PDB entry 8IXE | electron microscopy, 4.40 A resolution (low resolution: residue-level contacts below are approximate; hydrogen-bond / salt-bridge calls are withheld) | chains H and W of the 12 polymer chains in the assembly

Chain H:
Protein: Tubulin alpha-1C chain
Organism: Mus musculus
Notes: EC 3.6.5.-
Reference sequence: P68373 (TBA1C_MOUSE); the construct has insertions or renumbered stretches relative to UniProt, so the offset changes along the chain: 1-42 = UniProt 1-42; 49-455 = UniProt 43-449
Amino-acid sequence (455 residues; row label = number of the first residue in the row):
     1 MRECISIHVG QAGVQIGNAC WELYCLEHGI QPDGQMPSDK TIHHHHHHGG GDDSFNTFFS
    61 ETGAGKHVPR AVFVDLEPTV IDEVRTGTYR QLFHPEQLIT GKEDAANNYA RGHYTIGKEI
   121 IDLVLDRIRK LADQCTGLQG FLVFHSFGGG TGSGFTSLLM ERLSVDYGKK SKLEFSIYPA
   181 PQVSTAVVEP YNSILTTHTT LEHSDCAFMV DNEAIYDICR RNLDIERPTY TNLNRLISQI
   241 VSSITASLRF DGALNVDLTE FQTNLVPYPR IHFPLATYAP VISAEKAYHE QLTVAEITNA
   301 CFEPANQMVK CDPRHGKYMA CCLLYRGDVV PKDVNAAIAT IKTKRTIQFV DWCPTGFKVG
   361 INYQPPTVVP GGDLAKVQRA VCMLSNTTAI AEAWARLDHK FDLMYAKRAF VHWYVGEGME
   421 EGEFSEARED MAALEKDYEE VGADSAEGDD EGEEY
Unresolved in the structure: 1, 37-51, 444-455
Differences from the reference sequence: insertion (43-48)
Swiss-Prot annotation at these positions:
  - motif: Met1 to Cys4 (MREC motif)
  - active site: Glu260
  - binding site (GTP): Gln11, Glu77, Ser146, Gly150, Thr151, Thr185, Asn212, Asn234
  - binding site (Mg(2+)): Glu77
  - site: Tyr455 (Involved in polymerization)
  - modified residue: Lys40 (N6-acetyllysine), Tyr288 (3'-nitrotyrosine), Tyr438 (Phosphotyrosine), Ser445 (Phosphoserine), Tyr455 (3'-nitrotyrosine)

Chain W:
Protein: Tubulin beta-2A chain
Organism: Mus musculus
Reference sequence: Q7TMM9 (TBB2A_MOUSE); residues 1-445 here = UniProt positions 1-445
Amino-acid sequence (457 residues; numbered 1 to 457; the number before each row is that of its first residue):
     1 MREIVHIQAG QCGNQIGAKF WEVISDEHGI DPTGSYHGDS DLQLERINVY YNEAAGNKYV
    61 PRAILVDLEP GTMDSVRSGP FGQIFRPDNF VFGQSGAGNN WAKGHYTEGA ELVDSVLDVV
   121 RKESESCDCL QGFQLTHSLG GGTGSGMGTL LISKIREEYP DRIMNTFSVM PSPKVSDTVV
   181 EPYNATLSVH QLVENTDETY SIDNEALYDI CFRTLKLTTP TYGDLNHLVS ATMSGVTTCL
   241 RFPGQLNADL RKLAVNMVPF PRLHFFMPGF APLTSRGSQQ YRALTVPELT QQMFDSKNMM
   301 AACDPRHGRY LTVAAIFRGR MSMKEVDEQM LNVQNKNSSY FVEWIPNNVK TAVCDIPPRG
   361 LKMSATFIGN STAIQELFKR ISEQFTAMFR RKAFLHWYTG EGMDEMEFTE AESNMNDLVS
   421 EYQQYQDATA DEQGEFEEEE GEDEAGGSGG DYKDDDK
Unresolved in the structure: 427-457
Differences from the reference sequence: expression tag (446-457)
Swiss-Prot annotation at these positions:
  - motif: Met1 to Ile4 (MREI motif)
  - binding site (GTP): Gln11, Glu69, Ser138, Gly142, Thr143, Gly144, Asn204, Asn226
  - binding site (Mg(2+)): Glu69
  - modified residue: Ser40 (Phosphoserine), Lys58 (N6-acetyllysine), Ser172 (Phosphoserine), Thr285 (Phosphothreonine), Thr290 (Phosphothreonine), Arg318 (Omega-N-methylarginine), Glu438 (5-glutamyl polyglutamate)
  - cross-link (Glycyl lysine isopeptide (Lys-Gly)): Lys58 (interchain with G-Cter in ubiquitin), Lys324 (interchain with G-Cter in ubiquitin)

Chain H / chain W interface:
Residue-residue contacts - 79 pairs, chain H then chain W:
  Gln11(H) with Gly244(W); Gln245(W); Asn247(W)
  Gln15(H) with Gln245(W)
  Pro78(H) with Met1(W); Arg2(W); Arg46(W)
  Thr79(H) with Arg2(W); Arg46(W); Pro243(W); Asn247(W)
  Asp82(H) with Glu45(W); Arg46(W)
  Thr86(H) with Glu45(W)
  Gly101(H) with Met1(W)
  Lys102(H) with Arg2(W)
  Glu103(H) with Gln131(W); Arg251(W)
  Asp104(H) with Asp249(W)
  Ala106(H) with Arg251(W); Lys252(W); Val255(W)
  Asn107(H) with Lys252(W); Asn256(W); Lys350(W)
  Arg111(H) with Arg162(W); Arg251(W)
  Gln182(H) with Leu331(W); Gln334(W)
  Val183(H) with Asp327(W); Leu331(W)
  Ser184(H) with Asn347(W); Val349(W)
  Thr185(H) with Val349(W); Lys350(W); Thr351(W)
  Ala186(H) with Asn347(W); Val349(W); Lys350(W)
  Val187(H) with Asn256(W); Asn347(W); Val349(W)
  Glu189(H) with Asn347(W)
  Glu213(H) with Asp327(W)
  Tyr216(H) with Met323(W); Lys324(W); Asp327(W)
  Arg220(H) with Lys324(W); Glu325(W)
  Glu226(H) with Glu325(W)
  Arg227(H) with Ser322(W); Glu325(W)
  Pro228(H) with Ser322(W); Met323(W); Lys324(W)
  Thr229(H) with Gln245(W); Arg320(W)
  Tyr230(H) with Gln245(W); Leu246(W); Met323(W)
  Thr231(H) with Gln245(W)
  Lys400(H) with Pro346(W)
  Leu403(H) with Trp344(W)
  Met404(H) with Trp344(W); Ile345(W); Pro346(W)
  Lys407(H) with Phe260(W)
  Arg408(H) with Phe260(W)
  Ala409(H) with Trp344(W)
  Phe410(H) with Val255(W); Asn256(W); Pro259(W)
  His412(H) with Val258(W); Pro259(W); Phe260(W); Pro261(W)
  Trp413(H) with Ala254(W); Val255(W); Val258(W)
Interface residues without a listed pair, chain H (43 interface residues in all): Glu77, Val80, Glu83, Val188, Val411
Interface residues without a listed pair, chain W (43 interface residues in all): Cys129, Glu198, Cys239, Phe242, Val286, Asn348, Tyr425

In short:
The chain H/chain W interface involves 43 residues from each chain. UniProt lists active-site residue
Glu260(H), 8 GTP-binding residues and Mg2+-binding residue Glu77(H) on chain H; 8 GTP-binding residues on
chain W.
Here chain H is Tubulin alpha-1C chain and chain W is Tubulin beta-2A chain, both from Mus musculus. Entry
8IXE (GMPCPP-Alpha1C/Beta2A-microtubule decorated with kinesin seam region) was determined by electron
microscopy (same publication as 8IXA, 8IXB, 8IXD, 8IXF and 8IXG).
